Entry 9ASS (X-ray diffraction, 1.75 A resolution); this record covers chains A and C.

[Chain A]
Name: Neutrophil elastase
From: Homo sapiens
Notes: EC 3.4.21.37
UniProtKB: P08246 (ELNE_HUMAN); residues 29-246 here correspond to UniProt positions 30-247 (UniProt number = residue number + 1)
Chain sequence (218 residues; row label = number of the first residue in the row):
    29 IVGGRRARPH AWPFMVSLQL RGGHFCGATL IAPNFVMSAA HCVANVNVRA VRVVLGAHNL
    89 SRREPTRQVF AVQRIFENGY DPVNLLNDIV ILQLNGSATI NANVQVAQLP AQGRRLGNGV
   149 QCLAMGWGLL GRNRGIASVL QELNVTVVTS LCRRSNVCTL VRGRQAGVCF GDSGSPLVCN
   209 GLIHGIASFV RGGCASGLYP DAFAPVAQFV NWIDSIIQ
Cystine bridges: C54-C70, C150-C207, C180-C186, C197-C222
Glycans and other covalent adducts: glycan linked to N123, N172
Curated features (UniProtKB/Swiss-Prot):
  - active site (Charge relay system): H69, D116, S201
  - glycosylation (N-linked (GlcNAc...) asparagine): N87, N123, N172

[Chain C]
Name: Extracellular Adherence Protein
From: Staphylococcus aureus subsp. aureus Mu50
UniProtKB: Q99QS1 (MAP_STAAM); numbering as in UniProt (aligned over 372-476)
Chain sequence (108 residues; each row starts with the number of its first residue):
   369 GSTRYVPYTI AVNGTSTPIL SKLKISNKQL ISYKYLNDKV KSVLKSERGI SDLDLKFAKQ
   429 AKYTVYFKNG KKQVVNLKSD IFTPNLFSAK DIKKIDIDVK QYTKSKKK
Disordered / not traced: 369-370, 469-476
Differences from the reference sequence: expression tag (369-371)

[Chain A / chain C interface]
Pairs across the interface - 45 pairs, chain A then chain C:
  G50(A) - L398(C)
  G51(A) - L398(C)
  H52(A) - L398(C)
  H52(A) - L454(C)
  F53(A) - L398(C)  hydrophobic
  F53(A) - N453(C)
  F53(A) - L454(C)  hydrogen bond (backbone-backbone)
  C54(A) - N453(C)
  H69(A) - T451(C)
  H69(A) - N453(C)
  A72(A) - K439(C)
  N73(A) - F435(C)
  N73(A) - N437(C)  hydrogen bond (backbone-side chain)
  N73(A) - K439(C)
  N73(A) - K440(C)
  N73(A) - Q441(C)  hydrogen bond
  V74(A) - N437(C)
  N75(A) - N437(C)  hydrogen bond
  L113(A) - I449(C)  hydrophobic
  L113(A) - T451(C)
  I164(A) - L454(C)  hydrophobic
  C197(A) - P452(C)
  F198(A) - S400(C)
  F198(A) - K402(C)
  F198(A) - T451(C)
  F198(A) - P452(C)
  F198(A) - N453(C)
  F198(A) - L454(C)  hydrophobic
  G199(A) - P452(C)  hydrogen bond (backbone-backbone)
  G199(A) - L454(C)
  D200(A) - P452(C)  hydrogen bond (backbone-backbone)
  S201(A) - T451(C)
  S201(A) - P452(C)  hydrogen bond (side chain-backbone)
  S201(A) - N453(C)  hydrogen bond (side chain-backbone)
  S216(A) - T451(C)
  S216(A) - P452(C)
  F217(A) - I449(C)  hydrophobic
  F217(A) - F450(C)
  F217(A) - P452(C)
  V218(A) - D448(C)
  V218(A) - I449(C)
  V218(A) - F450(C)  hydrogen bond (backbone-backbone)
  R219(A) - D448(C)
  G220(A) - D448(C)  hydrogen bond (backbone-backbone)
  G221(A) - D448(C)
Interface residues without a listed pair, chain A (27 interface residues in all): L48, R49, C70, V196
Interface residues without a listed pair, chain C (18 interface residues in all): Y401, S456, K458

[Summary]
27 residues of chain A and 18 residues of chain C are in contact; the contacts include 10 hydrogen bonds.
Among the polar pairs are N73(A)-N437(C), N73(A)-Q441(C) and N75(A)-N437(C). Curated annotation (UniProt)
lists 3 active-site residues on chain A.
Here chain A is Neutrophil elastase (Homo sapiens) and chain C is Extracellular Adherence Protein
(Staphylococcus aureus subsp. aureus Mu50). Entry 9ASS (Crystal Structure of Neutrophil Elastase Inhibited by
Eap4 from S. aureus) was determined by X-ray diffraction together with 9ASX, 9ATK, 9ATU, 8D7I and 8D7K from
the same study.
